5LVS - chains A and B of the 5 polymer chains in the assembly; structure by X-ray diffraction, 1.42 A resolution.

# Chain A (and B)
Name: Carbonic anhydrase 2
From: Homo sapiens
Notes: EC 4.2.1.1; chain B of this document is another copy of the same molecule, construct and numbering; everything in this record applies to it too
Reference sequence: P00918 (CAH2_HUMAN); numbering as in UniProt (aligned over 2-260)
Chain sequence (259 residues; row label = number of the first residue in the row):
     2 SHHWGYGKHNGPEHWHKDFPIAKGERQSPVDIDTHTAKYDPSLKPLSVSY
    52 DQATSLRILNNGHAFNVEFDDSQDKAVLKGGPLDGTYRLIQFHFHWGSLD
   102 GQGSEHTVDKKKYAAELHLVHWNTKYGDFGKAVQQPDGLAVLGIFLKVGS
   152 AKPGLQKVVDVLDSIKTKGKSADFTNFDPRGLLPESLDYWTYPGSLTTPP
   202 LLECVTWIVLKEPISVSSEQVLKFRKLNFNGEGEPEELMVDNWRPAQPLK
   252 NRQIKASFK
Ion coordination: Zn2+: His94, His96, His119 (shared with 1 residue of chain C)
UniProt features mapped onto this chain:
  - active site: His64 (Proton donor/acceptor)
  - binding site (Zn(2+)): His94, His96, His119
  - binding site (substrate): Thr198, Thr199
  - site: Tyr7 (Fine-tunes the proton-transfer properties of H-64), Asn62 (Fine-tunes the proton-transfer properties of H-64), Asn67 (Fine-tunes the proton-transfer properties of H-64), Gln92 (Involved in the binding of some activators, including histamine and L-histidine)
  - modified residue: Ser2 (N-acetylserine), Ser165 (Phosphoserine), Ser172 (Phosphoserine)
  - natural variant: Lys18 (K18E: In Jogjakarta), Gln92 (Q92P: In OPTB3), His94 (H94Y: In OPTB3 loss of activity), His107 (H107Y: In OPTB3), Gly144 (G144R: In OPTB3), Pro236 (P236H: In Melbourne)
  - mutagenesis: Trp5 (W5A: Impaired activity, not rescued by 4-methylimidazole (4-MI); when associated with W-64), Tyr7 (Y7F: Enhanced activity; Y7H: Reduced proton transfer rate), Asn62 (N62A: Reduced activity; N62D: Strongly reduced activity; N62H: Reduced proton transfer; when associated with A-64; N62L: Reduced activity; N62T: Reduced activity; N62V: Reduced activity), His64 (H64A: Reduced CO(2) hydrase activity, rescued by 4-methylimidazole (4-MI). Reduced proton transfer; when associated with H-62. Enhanced proton transfer; when associated with H-67 ...), Ala65 (A65F: Reduced activity; A65S: 2-fold decrease in enzyme efficiency, as determined by kcat/KM ratio, and efficiently inhibited by chlorzolamide; when associated with Q-67), Asn67 (N67H: Enhanced proton transfer; when associated with A-64; N67L: Reduced activity ...), His94 (H94C/D/E/N/Q: Strongly reduced CO(2) hydrase and p-nitrophenyl acetate esterase activities, impaired stability of zinc binding), Glu106 (E106A/Q: Strongly reduced CO(2) hydrase activity; E106D: Normal CO(2) hydrase activity), Glu117 (E117Q: Strongly reduced activity and sulfonamide affinity), His119 (H119D/N/Q: Reduced activity; H119E: Strongly reduced activity), Val121 (V121A/G/I/L/S: Reduced CO(2) hydrase and p-nitrophenyl acetate esterase activities; V121K/R: Strongly reduced CO(2) hydrase and p-nitrophenyl acetate esterase activities), Val142 (V142F/Y: Strongly impaired activity; V142G: Weakly impaired activity; V142H: Impaired activity), 4 further mutagenesis entries in UniProt

# Chain A / chain B interface
Contacting residue pairs (5; chain A residue first):
  Lys18(A) - Lys132(B)  hydrogen bond (backbone-side chain)
  Asp19(A) - Lys132(B)
  Lys132(A) - Lys18(B)  hydrogen bond (side chain-backbone)
  Lys132(A) - Asp19(B)
  Lys132(A) - Pro21(B)
Also at the interface, not in a pair above, chain A (4 interface residues in all): Pro21
Also at the interface, not in a pair above, chain B (5 interface residues in all): Gln136

# Summary
Chain A and chain B form an interface of 4 and 5 residues respectively; the contacts include 2 hydrogen bonds.
The hydrogen-bonded pair is Lys18(A)-Lys132(B). UniProt lists active-site residue His64(A), 3 Zn2+-binding
residues, substrate-binding residues Thr198(A) and Thr199(A) and 16 mutagenesis sites on chain A.
Chain A and chain B are both Carbonic anhydrase 2 (Homo sapiens); the structure, Self-assembled
protein-aromatic foldamer complexes with 2:3 and 2:2:1 stoichiometries, was determined by X-ray diffraction
(same publication as 5L3O and 5L6K).
